Entry 6RHE (X-ray diffraction, 3.10 A resolution); this record covers chains A and D.

Chain A:
Name: O-GlcNAcase NagJ
Organism: Clostridium perfringens ATCC 13124
Notes: EC 3.2.1.169
UniProt: Q0TR53 (OGA_CLOP1); residue numbers follow UniProt; this construct covers 31-619
Amino-acid sequence (592 residues; each row starts with the number of its first residue):
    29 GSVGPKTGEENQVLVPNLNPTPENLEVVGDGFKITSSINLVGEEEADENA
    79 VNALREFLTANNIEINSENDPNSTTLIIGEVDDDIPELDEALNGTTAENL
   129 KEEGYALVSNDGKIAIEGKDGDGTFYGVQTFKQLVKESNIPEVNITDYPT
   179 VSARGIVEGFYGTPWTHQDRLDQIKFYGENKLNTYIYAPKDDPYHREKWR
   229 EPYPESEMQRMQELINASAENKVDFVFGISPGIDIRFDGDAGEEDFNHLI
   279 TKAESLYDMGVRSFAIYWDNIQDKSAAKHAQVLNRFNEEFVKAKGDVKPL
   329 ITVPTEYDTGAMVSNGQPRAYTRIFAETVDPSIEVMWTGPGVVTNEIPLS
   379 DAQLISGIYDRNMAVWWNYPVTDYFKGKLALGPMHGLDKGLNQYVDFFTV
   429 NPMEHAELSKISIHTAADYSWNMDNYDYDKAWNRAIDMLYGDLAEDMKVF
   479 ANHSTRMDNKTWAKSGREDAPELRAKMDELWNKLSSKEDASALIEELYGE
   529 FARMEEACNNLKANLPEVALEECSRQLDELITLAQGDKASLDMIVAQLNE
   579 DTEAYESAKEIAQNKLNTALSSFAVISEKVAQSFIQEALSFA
Not modelled in the structure: 29-39
Construct notes: expression tag (29-30, 620); engineered mutation Asn298 (Asp in Q0TR53); conflict Asp388 (Asn in Q0TR53)
Swiss-Prot annotation at these positions:
  - binding site (a protein): Gly187, Lys218, Asp297, Tyr335, Trp394 to Asn396, Asp401, Asn429
  - mutagenesis: Asp297 (D297A: 99% decrease in activity for 4MU-NAG), Tyr335 (Y335F: Strongly decreases affinity for 4MU-NAG. 99% decrease in activity for 4MU-NAG), Asn390 (N390A: No change in activity for 4MU-NAG), Asn396 (N396A: Strongly decreases affinity for 4MU-NAG. 99% decrease in activity for 4MU-NAG), Asp401 (D401A: Strongly decreases affinity for 4MU-NAG. 99% decrease in activity for 4MU-NAG), Trp490 (W490A: Strongly decreases affinity for 4MU-NAG. 97% decrease in activity for 4MU-NAG)
Bound ions: Cd2+ site 1: Glu51, Asn450, Asp452; Cd2+ site 2: Asp58, Glu272; Cd2+ site 3: Leu68, Glu71; Cd2+ site 4: Glu73, Glu108, Asp111; Cd2+ site 5: Asp112, Glu550; Cd2+ site 6: Asp117, Glu145, Glu545; Cd2+ site 7: Asp117, Glu549; Cd2+ site 8 near Glu118 (its only coordinating residue here); Cd2+ site 9: Asp139, Asp268; Cd2+ site 10 near Glu170 (its only coordinating residue here); Cd2+ site 11 near Glu207 (its only coordinating residue here); Cd2+ site 12 near Glu241 (its only coordinating residue here); 7 more Cd2+ sites not listed
Small-molecule neighbours: N-acetylglucosamine (NAG; 2-acetamido-2-deoxy-beta-D-glucopyranose): Gly187, Phe188, Tyr189, Lys218, Asp297, Asn298, Tyr335, Thr366, Val370, Trp394, Asn396, Val399, Asp401, Tyr402, Asn429
What the authors report for this chain:
  - binding site for N-acetylglucosamine: Asp297, Asn298, Tyr335, Asp401

Chain D:
Name: Ace-ala-his-cys-gly-NH2
Amino-acid sequence (6 residues; each row starts with the number of its first residue):
     1 XAHCGX
Modified / non-standard residues: ACE (acetyl group) at position 1; NH2 (amino group) at position 6
Bound ions: Cd2+ near His3 (its only coordinating residue here)

How chain A and chain D interact:
Residue-residue contacts (10; chain A residue first):
  Tyr189(A) with His3(D)
  Asn298(A) with Cys4(D), hydrogen bond
  Tyr335(A) with Cys4(D), hydrogen bond
  Val370(A) with Cys4(D), hydrophobic
  Asp401(A) with Ala2(D)
  Tyr402(A) with His3(D)
  Trp490(A) with His3(D); Cys4(D); Gly5(D); NH2_6(D)
Interface residues without a listed pair, chain D (6 interface residues in all): ACE_1

Summary:
7 residues of chain A face 6 of chain D across their interface; the contacts include 2 hydrogen bonds. Polar
contacts include Asn298(A)-Cys4(D) and Tyr335(A)-Cys4(D). Ligands of chain A: N-acetylglucosamine. The paper
reports a binding site for N-acetylglucosamine at Asp297(A), Asn298(A) and Tyr335(A) among others.
Here chain A is O-GlcNAcase NagJ (Clostridium perfringens ATCC 13124) and chain D is Ace-ala-his-cys-gly-NH2.
Entry 6RHE (CpOGA D298N in complex with hOGA-derived S-GlcNAc peptide) was determined by X-ray diffraction.
